7E4Z - chains A and F of the 6 polymer chains in the assembly; structure by X-ray diffraction, 2.69 A resolution.

# Chain A
Protein: Tubulin alpha-1B chain
Source organism: Bos taurus
Reference sequence: P81947 (TBA1B_BOVIN); numbering as in UniProt (aligned over 1-440)
Sequence (440 residues; each row starts with the number of its first residue):
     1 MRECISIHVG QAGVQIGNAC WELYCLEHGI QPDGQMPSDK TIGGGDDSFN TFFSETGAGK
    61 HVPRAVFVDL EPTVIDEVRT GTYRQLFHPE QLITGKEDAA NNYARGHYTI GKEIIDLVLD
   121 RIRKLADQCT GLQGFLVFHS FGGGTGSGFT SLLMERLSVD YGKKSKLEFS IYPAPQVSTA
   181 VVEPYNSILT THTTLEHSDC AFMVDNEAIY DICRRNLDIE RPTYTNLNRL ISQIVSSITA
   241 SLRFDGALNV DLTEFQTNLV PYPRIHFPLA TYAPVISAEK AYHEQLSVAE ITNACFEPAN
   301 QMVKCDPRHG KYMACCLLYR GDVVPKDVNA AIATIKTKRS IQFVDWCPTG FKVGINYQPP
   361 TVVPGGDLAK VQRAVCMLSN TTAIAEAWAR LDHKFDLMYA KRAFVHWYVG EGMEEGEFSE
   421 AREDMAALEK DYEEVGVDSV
Metal / ion sites: Ca2+: Asp39, Thr41, Gly44, Glu55
Residues lining bound ligands: GTP (guanosine-5'-triphosphate): Val9, Gly10, Gln11, Ala12, Gln15, Ile16, Asp69, Asp98, Ala99, Ala100, Asn101, Ser140, Gly142, Gly143, Gly144, Thr145, Gly146, Ile171, Val177, Ser178, Thr179, Glu183, Asn206, Tyr224, Leu227, Asn228, Ile231

# Chain F
Protein: Tubulin tyrosine ligase
Source organism: Gallus gallus
Reference sequence: E1BQ43 (E1BQ43_CHICK); residues 1-378 here = UniProt positions 1-378
Sequence (384 residues; row label = number of the first residue in the row):
     1 MYTFVVRDEN SSVYAEVSRL LLATGQWKRL RKDNPRFNLM LGERNRLPFG RLGHEPGLVQ
    61 LVNYYRGADK LCRKASLVKL IKTSPELSES CTWFPESYVI YPTNLKTPVA PAQNGIRHLI
   121 NNTRTDEREV FLAAYNRRRE GREGNVWIAK SSAGAKGEGI LISSEASELL DFIDEQGQVH
   181 VIQKYLEKPL LLEPGHRKFD IRSWVLVDHL YNIYLYREGV LRTSSEPYNS ANFQDKTCHL
   241 TNHCIQKEYS KNYGRYEEGN EMFFEEFNQY LMDALNTTLE NSILLQIKHI IRSCLMCIEP
   301 AISTKHLHYQ SFQLFGFDFM VDEELKVWLI EVNGAPACAQ KLYAELCQGI VDVAISSVFP
   361 LADTGQKTSQ PTSIFIKLHH HHHH
Unresolved in the structure: 103-124, 153-157, 363-371
Differences from the reference sequence: expression tag (379-384)
Residues lining bound ligands: AMP-PCP (ACP; phosphomethylphosphonic acid adenylate ester): Lys74, Ile148, Lys150, Gln183, Lys184, Tyr185, Leu186, Lys198, Asp200, His239, Leu240, Thr241, Asn242, Asp318, Met320, Ile330, Glu331, Asn333

# How chain A and chain F interact
Residue-residue contacts - 23 pairs, chain A then chain F:
  Gln176(A) - Pro56(F)
  Glu207(A) - His54(F)  salt bridge
  Glu297(A) - His306(F)
  Pro298(A) - Leu307(F)  hydrophobic
  Lys304(A) - His54(F)
  Asp306(A) - Arg66(F)
  Asp306(A) - Leu307(F)
  Arg308(A) - Pro300(F)  hydrogen bond (side chain-backbone)
  Arg308(A) - Ala301(F)
  Arg308(A) - Ile302(F)
  Arg308(A) - Ser303(F)  hydrogen bond (side chain-backbone)
  His309(A) - Arg66(F)  hydrogen bond (side chain-backbone)
  His309(A) - Gly67(F)
  His309(A) - Ala301(F)
  Lys338(A) - Pro300(F)
  Ser340(A) - Ala301(F)
  Glu386(A) - Arg66(F)  salt bridge
  Arg390(A) - Gly50(F)
  Arg390(A) - His54(F)
  His393(A) - Arg51(F)
  Glu433(A) - Arg46(F)  salt bridge
  Val440(A) - Asp69(F)
  Val440(A) - Arg73(F)
Interface residues without a listed pair, chain A (17 interface residues in all): Cys305, Ala389
Interface residues without a listed pair, chain F (17 interface residues in all): Gly53, His308

# In short
The chain A/chain F interface involves 17 residues from each chain, with 3 hydrogen bonds and 3 salt bridges.
Polar contacts include Glu207(A)-His54(F), Glu386(A)-Arg66(F) and Glu433(A)-Arg46(F). Chain A binds GTP. Bound
to chain F: AMP-PCP. Asp39(A), Thr41(A), Gly44(A) and Glu55(A) coordinate Ca2+.
Here chain A is Tubulin alpha-1B chain (Bos taurus) and chain F is Tubulin tyrosine ligase (Gallus gallus).
Entry 7E4Z (Crystal structure of tubulin in complex with Maytansinol) was determined by X-ray diffraction
together with 7E4Q and 7E4R from the same study.
